5IOT - chains C and D of the 4 polymer chains in the assembly; structure by X-ray diffraction, 2.00 A resolution.

Chain C (and D):
Name: Thymidylate synthase ThyX
Source organism: Thermotoga maritima (strain ATCC 43589 / MSB8 / DSM 3109 / JCM 10099)
Notes: EC 2.1.1.148; chain D of this document is another copy of the same molecule, construct and numbering; everything in this record applies to it too
UniProtKB: Q9WYT0 (THYX_THEMA); residues 1-220 here = UniProt positions 1-220
Sequence (232 residues; row label = number of the first residue in the row; numbers below 1 keep their minus sign (Met-11 is residue -11)):
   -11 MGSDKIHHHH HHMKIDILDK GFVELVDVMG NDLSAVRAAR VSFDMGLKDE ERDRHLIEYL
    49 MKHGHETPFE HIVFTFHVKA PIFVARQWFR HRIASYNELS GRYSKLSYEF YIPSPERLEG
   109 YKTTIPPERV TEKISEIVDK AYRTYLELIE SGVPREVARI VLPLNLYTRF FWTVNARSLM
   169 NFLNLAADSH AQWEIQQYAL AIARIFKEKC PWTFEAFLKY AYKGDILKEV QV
Unresolved in the structure: -11 to 0, 31-35, 219-220 (chain D: -11 to 0, 219-220)
Construct notes: initiating methionine (-11); expression tag (-10 to 0); engineered mutation Ala174 (Arg in Q9WYT0)
Ligand contacts:
  - FAD (flavin-adenine dinucleotide), molecule 1: Thr55, Glu58, Ile81, Asn163, Arg165, Ser166
  - FAD, molecule 2: Arg78, His79, Arg80, Ile81, Ser166, Asn169, Leu173, His178, Ala179
  - FAD, molecule 3: Ala82, Ser83, Tyr84, Asn85, Glu86, Ser88, Arg90, Tyr91
  - 2'-deoxyuridine 5'-monophosphate (UMP), molecule 1: Arg74, Gln75, Arg78
  - 2'-deoxyuridine 5'-monophosphate (UMP), molecule 2: Phe77, Glu86, Leu87, Ser88, Gly89, Arg90, Tyr91, Arg147
UniProt features mapped onto this chain:
  - motif: Arg78 to Ser88 (ThyX motif)
  - binding site (FAD): Thr55, Arg78 to Ile81, Glu86, Asn163 to Arg165, Asn169
  - binding site (dUMP): Gln75 to Arg78, Glu86 to Arg90, Arg147
  - mutagenesis: His53 (H53A: Shows 1.39% of wild-type activity), Ser88 (S88A/C: Still catalytically active although shows a large decrease in activity), Arg90 (R90A: Binds dUMP 670-fold weaker than wild-type), Glu144 (E144A: Shows 0.113% of wild-type activity; E144R: Shows 0.016% of wild-type activity)
What the authors report for this chain:
  - mutagenesis - R174A (7300-fold): decreased binding to 2'-deoxyuridine 5'-monophosphate
  - mutagenesis - R174A (3000-fold): decreased catalytic activity on dUMP and CH2THF (citing earlier work)
  - binding site for 2'-deoxyuridine 5'-monophosphate: Arg90 (proposed by the authors, not directly observed)
  - binding site for 2'-deoxyuridine 5'-monophosphate: Gln75, Ser88, Arg147

How chain C and chain D interact:
Pairs across the interface - 79 pairs, chain C then chain D:
  Ile70(C) with Arg74(D)
  Phe71(C) with Ile148(D), hydrophobic
  Arg74(C) with Ile70(D); Ala73(D); Arg74(D); Glu86(D), salt bridge
  Gln75(C) with Arg90(D); Arg147(D)
  Phe77(C) with Arg78(D)
  Arg78(C) with Phe77(D); Tyr84(D), hydrogen bond (side chain-backbone)
  Arg80(C) with Arg80(D); Ala82(D), hydrogen bond (side chain-backbone); Ser83(D)
  Ala82(C) with Arg80(D), hydrogen bond (backbone-side chain)
  Tyr84(C) with Arg78(D), hydrogen bond (backbone-side chain)
  Glu86(C) with Arg74(D), salt bridge
  Arg90(C) with Gln75(D); His178(D), hydrogen bond (side chain-backbone); Ala179(D); Gln180(D)
  Tyr99(C) with Ile148(D)
  Pro101(C) with Ile148(D), hydrophobic
  Arg105(C) with Glu144(D), salt bridge; Val145(D)
  Tyr109(C) with Pro142(D)
  Thr111(C) with Ser139(D); Gly140(D)
  Thr112(C) with Ser139(D), hydrogen bond (backbone-backbone)
  Ile113(C) with Ser139(D)
  Val118(C) with Leu136(D), hydrophobic; Val141(D), hydrophobic
  Lys121(C) with Glu135(D), salt bridge
  Ile122(C) with Leu136(D), hydrophobic; Val149(D), hydrophobic
  Ile125(C) with Lys128(D); Ala129(D); Thr132(D); Val149(D), hydrophobic
  Lys128(C) with Ile125(D); Lys128(D)
  Ala129(C) with Ile125(D)
  Thr132(C) with Ile125(D)
  Glu135(C) with Lys121(D)
  Ser139(C) with Thr111(D); Thr112(D), hydrogen bond (backbone-backbone); Ile113(D)
  Gly140(C) with Thr111(D)
  Val141(C) with Val118(D), hydrophobic
  Pro142(C) with Tyr109(D)
  Glu144(C) with Arg105(D), salt bridge; Gln180(D), hydrogen bond (backbone-side chain)
  Val145(C) with Arg105(D)
  Arg147(C) with Gln75(D); Leu152(D); Gln180(D), hydrogen bond
  Ile148(C) with Phe71(D), hydrophobic; Pro101(D), hydrophobic; Pro151(D); Leu152(D), hydrogen bond (backbone-backbone); Asn153(D), hydrogen bond (backbone-backbone)
  Val149(C) with Ile122(D), hydrophobic; Ile125(D), hydrophobic; Pro151(D)
  Leu150(C) with Pro151(D); Leu152(D), hydrogen bond (backbone-backbone)
  Pro151(C) with Ile148(D); Val149(D); Leu150(D); Pro151(D), hydrophobic
  Leu152(C) with Arg147(D); Ile148(D), hydrogen bond (backbone-backbone); Leu150(D), hydrogen bond (backbone-backbone)
  Asn153(C) with Ile148(D), hydrogen bond (backbone-backbone)
  His178(C) with Arg90(D), hydrogen bond (backbone-side chain)
  Ala179(C) with Arg90(D)
  Gln180(C) with Arg90(D); Glu144(D), hydrogen bond (side chain-backbone); Arg147(D), hydrogen bond
Other interface residues (no listed pair), chain C (49 interface residues in all): Ala73, Ser83, Asn85, Tyr91, Leu106, Lys110, Leu136
Other interface residues (no listed pair), chain D (50 interface residues in all): Asn85, Tyr91, Tyr99, Leu106, Lys110, Trp181

In short:
The interface between chain C and chain D involves 49 residues on one side and 50 on the other, with 18
hydrogen bonds and 5 salt bridges. Among the polar pairs are Arg74(C)-Glu86(D), Arg105(C)-Glu144(D) and
Lys121(C)-Glu135(D). From the paper: a binding site for 2'-deoxyuridine 5'-monophosphate at Arg90(C), Gln75(C)
and Ser88(C) among others; R174A of chain C reduces binding to 2'-deoxyuridine 5'-monophosphate.
Both chains are Thymidylate synthase ThyX (Thermotoga maritima (strain ATCC 43589 / MSB8 / DSM 3109 / JCM
10099)). Entry 5IOT (Flavin-dependent thymidylate synthase R174A variant in complex with FAD and dUMP) was
determined by X-ray diffraction (same publication as 5IOQ, 5IOR and 5IOS).
